PDB entry 1S32 | X-ray diffraction, 2.05 A resolution | chains I and D of the 10 polymer chains in the assembly

Chain I:
Molecule: palindromic alpha-satellite 146 bp DNA fragment
Sequence (146 nucleotides; row label = number of the first residue in the row):
     1 ATCAATATCCACCTGCAGATTCTACCAAAAGTGTATTTGGAAACTGCTCC
    51 ATCAAAAGGCATGTTCAGCGGAATTCCGCTGAACATGCCTTTTGATGGAG
   101 CAGTTTCCAAATACACTTTTGGTAGAATCTGCAGGTGGATATTGAT
Bound ions: Mn2+ near DG40 (its only coordinating residue here)
Residues lining bound ligands: gamma-amino-butanoic acid / beta-alanine / 3-amino-(dimethylpropylamine) / IMT / 2-(2-carbamoylmethoxy-ethoxy)-acetamide / 4-amino-(1-methylpyrrole)-2-carboxylic acid: DA29, DA30, DG31, DT32, DG33, DT34, DA35, DT36, DT112, DA113, DC114, DA115, DC116, DT117, DT118, DT119, DT120

Chain D:
Molecule: Histone H2B
Source organism: Xenopus laevis
UniProtKB: A0A8J0U496 (A0A8J0U496_XENLA); residues 1201-1322 here correspond to UniProt positions 5-126 (UniProt number = residue number - 1196)
Sequence (122 residues; row label = number of the first residue in the row):
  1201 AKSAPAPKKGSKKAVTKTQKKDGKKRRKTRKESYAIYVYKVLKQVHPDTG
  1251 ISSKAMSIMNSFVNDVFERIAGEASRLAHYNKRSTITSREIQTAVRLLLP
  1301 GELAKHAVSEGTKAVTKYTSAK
Not modelled in the structure: 1201-1221

Chain I / chain D interface:
Residue-residue contacts - 19 pairs, chain I then chain D:
  DA19(I) - Ser1252(D)  phosphate contact
  DA19(I) - Ser1253(D)  hydrogen bond to the phosphate
  DT20(I) - Tyr1239(D)  phosphate contact
  DA28(I) - Arg1227(D)  sugar contact
  DA28(I) - Arg1230(D)  phosphate contact
  DA29(I) - Glu1232(D)  phosphate contact
  DT32(I) - Lys1322(D)  salt bridge to the phosphate
  DG39(I) - Ser1284(D)  sugar contact
  DG39(I) - Thr1285(D)  hydrogen bond to the phosphate
  DG40(I) - Arg1283(D)  phosphate contact
  DG40(I) - Ser1284(D)  hydrogen bond to the phosphate
  DG40(I) - Thr1285(D)  hydrogen bond to the phosphate
  DA41(I) - Arg1283(D)  salt bridge to the phosphate
  DG103(I) - Arg1226(D)  phosphate contact
  DG103(I) - Arg1227(D)  hydrogen bond to the phosphate
  DG103(I) - Lys1228(D)  sugar contact
  DG103(I) - Thr1229(D)  hydrogen bond to the phosphate
  DT104(I) - Arg1226(D)  sugar contact
  DT104(I) - Arg1227(D)  salt bridge to the phosphate
Interface residues without a listed pair, chain I (13 interface residues in all): DA27, DG33, DA102
Interface residues without a listed pair, chain D (14 interface residues in all): Lys1282

Summary:
13 residues of chain I and 14 residues of chain D are in contact, with 6 hydrogen bonds and 3 salt bridges.
Among the polar pairs are DA19(I)-Ser1253(D), DG39(I)-Thr1285(D) and DG40(I)-Ser1284(D).
Chain I is palindromic alpha-satellite 146 bp DNA fragment and chain D is Histone H2B (Xenopus laevis); the
structure, Molecular Recognition of the Nucleosomal 'Supergroove', was determined by X-ray diffraction.
